Entry 5C5G (X-ray diffraction, 1.25 A resolution); this record covers chain A.

# Chain A
Protein: spherulin-4
Organism: Aspergillus clavatus
Notes: fragment: spherulin-4 domain
Reference sequence: A1CJQ5 (A1CJQ5_ASPCL); residues 54-304 here correspond to UniProt positions 1-251 (UniProt number = residue number - 53)
Sequence (254 residues; each row starts with the number of its first residue; note: 32 numbers in that range are skipped by the numbering (no residue carries them; nothing is unmodelled there)):
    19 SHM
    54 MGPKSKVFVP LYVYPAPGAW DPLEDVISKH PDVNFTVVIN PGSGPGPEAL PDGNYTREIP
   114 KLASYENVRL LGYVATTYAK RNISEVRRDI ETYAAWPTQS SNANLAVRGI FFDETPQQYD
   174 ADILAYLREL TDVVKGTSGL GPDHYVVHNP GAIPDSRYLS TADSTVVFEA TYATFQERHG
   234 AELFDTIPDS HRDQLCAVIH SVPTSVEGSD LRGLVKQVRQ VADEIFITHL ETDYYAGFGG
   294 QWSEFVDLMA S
Differences from the reference sequence: expression tag (19-21)
Modified positions: Mse21 (selenomethionine); Mse54 (selenomethionine; parent Met); Mse302 (selenomethionine; parent Met)
Covalent attachments: covalent link Mse21-Mse54
Reported in the primary citation:
  - catalytic residues: E167, E222
  - mutagenesis - D166A, D166N, E167A, E222A: abolished catalytic activity on purified GAG
  - mutagenesis - E222Q: decreased catalytic activity on purified GAG
  - mutagenesis - D166A: abolished catalytic activity on hyphal GAG
  - mutagenesis - D166N, E167A, E222A: decreased catalytic activity

# Overview
From the paper: catalytic residues E167 and E222; D166A, D166N and E167A, among others, abolish catalytic
activity on purified GAG; 5 substitutions were tested in all.
Chain A is spherulin-4 (Aspergillus clavatus); the structure, Crystal Structure of Aspergillus clavatus Sph3,
was determined by X-ray diffraction, deposited together with 5D6T.
